Entry 8GQU (electron microscopy, 3.50 A resolution); this record covers chains A and B.

[Chain A (and B)]
Protein: Chloride channel protein 2
Source organism: Homo sapiens
Notes: chain B of this document is another copy of the same molecule, construct and numbering; everything in this record applies to it too
Reference sequence: P51788 (CLCN2_HUMAN); residues 1-898 here = UniProt positions 1-898
Amino-acid sequence (898 residues; each row starts with the number of its first residue):
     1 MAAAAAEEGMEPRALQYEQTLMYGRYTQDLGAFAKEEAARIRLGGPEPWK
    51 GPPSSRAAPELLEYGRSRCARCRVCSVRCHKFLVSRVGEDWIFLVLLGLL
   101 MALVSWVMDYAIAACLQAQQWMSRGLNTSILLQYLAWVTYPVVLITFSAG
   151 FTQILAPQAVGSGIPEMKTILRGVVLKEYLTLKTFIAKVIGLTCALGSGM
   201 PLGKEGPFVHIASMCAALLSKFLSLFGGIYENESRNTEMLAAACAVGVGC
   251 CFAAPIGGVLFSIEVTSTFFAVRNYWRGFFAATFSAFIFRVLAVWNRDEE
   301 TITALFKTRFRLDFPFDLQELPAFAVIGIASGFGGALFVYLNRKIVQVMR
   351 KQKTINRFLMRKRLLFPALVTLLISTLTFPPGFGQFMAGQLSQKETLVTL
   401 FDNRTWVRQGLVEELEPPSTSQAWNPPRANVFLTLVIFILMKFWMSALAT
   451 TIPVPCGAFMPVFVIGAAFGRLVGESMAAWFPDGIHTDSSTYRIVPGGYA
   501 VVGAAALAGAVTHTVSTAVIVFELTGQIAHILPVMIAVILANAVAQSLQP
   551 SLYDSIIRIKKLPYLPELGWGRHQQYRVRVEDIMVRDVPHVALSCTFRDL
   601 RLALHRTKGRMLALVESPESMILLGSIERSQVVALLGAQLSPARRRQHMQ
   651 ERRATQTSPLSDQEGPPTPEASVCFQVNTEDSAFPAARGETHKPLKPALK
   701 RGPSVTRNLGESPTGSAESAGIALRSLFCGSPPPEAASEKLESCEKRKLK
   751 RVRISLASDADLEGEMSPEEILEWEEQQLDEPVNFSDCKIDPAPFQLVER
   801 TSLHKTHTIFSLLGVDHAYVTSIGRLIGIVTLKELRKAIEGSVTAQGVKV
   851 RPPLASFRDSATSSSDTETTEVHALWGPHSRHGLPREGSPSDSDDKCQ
Unresolved in the structure: 1-88, 561-898
Residues lining bound ligands: GH6 (2-[[2,6-bis(chloranyl)-3-phenylmethoxy-phenyl]amino]pyridine-3-carboxylic acid): Asp109, Ala113, Leu116, Leu196, Leu202, Gly203, Lys204, Cys251, Phe252, Phe306, Ser392, Gln393, Lys394, Leu397, Phe459, Met460, Phe463
UniProt features mapped onto this chain:
  - region: Gln16 to Ala34 (Essential for channel gating by both voltage and cell volume), Glu36 to Trp49 (Modulates channel gating by both voltage and cell volume)
  - motif: Gly161 to Pro165 (Selectivity filter part_1), Gly203 to Pro207 (Selectivity filter part_2), Gly457 to Pro461 (Selectivity filter part_3), Leu812, Leu813 (Basolateral membrane sorting)
  - binding site (chloride): Ser162, Phe459, Tyr553
  - site: Glu205 (Protopore gate), His530 (Couples extracellular acidification to the channel closure)
  - modified residue: Ala2 (N-acetylalanine), Thr20 (Phosphothreonine), Ser712 (Phosphoserine), Ser758 (Phosphoserine)
  - natural variant: Met22 (M22K: In HALD2), Gly24 (G24D: In HALD2), Tyr26 (Y26N: In HALD2), Pro48 (P48R: Reduces channel activity), Arg68 (R68H: Reduces channel activity), Leu144 to Ile145 (deletion: In LKPAT), Arg172 (R172Q: In HALD2), Gly199 (G199A: No effect), Arg235 (R235Q: In EJM8), Lys362 (deletion: In HALD2), Ala500 (A500V: In LKPAT), Arg577 (R577Q: In EIG11), 11 further natural variant entries in UniProt
  - mutagenesis: Ala14 to Gln28 (Results in larger currents, faster activation kinetics and less rectification), Leu812 (L812A: Missorted to apical membrane of epithelial cells; when associated with A-813), Leu813 (L813A: Missorted to apical membrane of epithelial cells; when associated with A-812)
Reported in the primary citation:
  - binding site for GH6: Asp109, Ile112, Leu116, Lys204, Cys251, Phe252, Phe306, Ser392, Gln393, Lys394, Leu397, Phe459, Met460, Phe463, Leu524
  - conformationally variable residues (side-chain flip): Met460
  - mutagenesis - K204M, K204R, F306Y, Q393P, M460A, M460K, M460W, F463A, F463L, F463M: decreased binding to GH6
  - mutagenesis - K394A, K394R: unchanged binding to GH6
  - mutagenesis - F459A: increased binding to GH6
  - disease-associated variants - A500V: decreased localization (citing earlier work)
  - disease-associated variants - G98R, V174S, G466E, R471C, G503R (citing earlier work)

[Chain A / chain B interface]
Residue-residue contacts - 63 pairs, chain A then chain B:
  Trp91(A) - Ala543(B)  hydrophobic
  Pro255(A) - Met535(B)  hydrophobic
  Ile256(A) - Val519(B)  hydrophobic
  Ile256(A) - Met535(B)  hydrophobic
  Leu260(A) - Leu260(B)  hydrophobic
  Leu260(A) - Tyr275(B)
  Glu264(A) - Tyr275(B)
  Glu264(A) - Trp276(B)  hydrogen bond
  Ser267(A) - Val272(B)
  Thr268(A) - Phe270(B)
  Thr268(A) - Ala271(B)
  Thr268(A) - Val272(B)
  Phe269(A) - Phe270(B)
  Phe269(A) - Ala271(B)  hydrophobic
  Phe270(A) - Phe270(B)
  Ala271(A) - Thr268(B)
  Ala271(A) - Phe269(B)  hydrophobic
  Val272(A) - Glu264(B)
  Val272(A) - Thr268(B)
  Tyr275(A) - Glu264(B)
  Tyr275(A) - Val515(B)
  Trp276(A) - Glu264(B)  hydrogen bond
  Trp276(A) - His513(B)
  Trp276(A) - Val515(B)
  Phe279(A) - Val515(B)  hydrophobic
  Phe279(A) - Met535(B)  hydrophobic
  Phe279(A) - Ile539(B)  hydrophobic
  Phe280(A) - Ile539(B)  hydrophobic
  Thr283(A) - Met535(B)
  Thr283(A) - Ile536(B)
  Thr283(A) - Ile539(B)
  Phe287(A) - Leu321(B)  hydrophobic
  Thr301(A) - Phe314(B)
  Ile302(A) - Leu532(B)  hydrophobic
  Leu312(A) - Gln527(B)
  Phe314(A) - Ile302(B)
  Leu318(A) - Val294(B)  hydrophobic
  Leu321(A) - Phe287(B)  hydrophobic
  His513(A) - Trp276(B)
  Val515(A) - Tyr275(B)
  Val515(A) - Trp276(B)
  Val515(A) - Phe279(B)  hydrophobic
  Val519(A) - Ile256(B)  hydrophobic
  Phe522(A) - Ile256(B)  hydrophobic
  Phe522(A) - Ile528(B)
  Glu523(A) - Ile528(B)
  Glu523(A) - Ile531(B)
  Gly526(A) - Ile528(B)
  Gln527(A) - Leu312(B)
  Ile528(A) - Phe522(B)  hydrophobic
  Ile528(A) - Ile528(B)  hydrophobic
  Ile531(A) - Glu523(B)
  Leu532(A) - Ala286(B)
  Leu532(A) - Phe287(B)
  Leu532(A) - Arg290(B)
  Met535(A) - Pro255(B)  hydrophobic
  Met535(A) - Ile256(B)  hydrophobic
  Met535(A) - Phe279(B)  hydrophobic
  Met535(A) - Thr283(B)
  Ile536(A) - Thr283(B)
  Ile539(A) - Phe279(B)  hydrophobic
  Ile539(A) - Phe280(B)  hydrophobic
  Ile539(A) - Thr283(B)
Also at the interface, not in a pair above, chain A (46 interface residues in all): Arg273, Val291, Val294, Glu300, Asp313, Phe316, Ser516, Val538, Asn542, Gln546
Also at the interface, not in a pair above, chain B (43 interface residues in all): Ile263, Ser267, Arg273, Phe316, Leu318, Gly526, Val538, Gln546

[Summary]
46 residues of chain A and 43 residues of chain B are in contact, with 2 hydrogen bonds. The hydrogen-bonded
pair is Glu264(A)-Trp276(B). The paper reports a binding site for GH6 at Asp109(A), Ile112(A) and Leu116(A)
among others; K204M, K204R and F306Y of chain A, among others, reduce binding to GH6; 14 substitutions were
tested in all.
Chain A and chain B are both Chloride channel protein 2 (Homo sapiens); the structure, AK-42 inhibitor binding
human ClC-2 TMD, was determined by electron microscopy together with 7XJA and 7XF5 from the same study.
